Entry 1UBO (X-ray diffraction, 1.35 A resolution); this record covers chains S and L.

# Chain S
Name: Periplasmic [NiFe] hydrogenase Small subunit
From: Desulfovibrio vulgaris str. 'Miyazaki F'
Notes: EC 1.12.2.1
Reference sequence: P21853 (PHNS_DESVM); residues 1-267 here correspond to UniProt positions 51-317 (UniProt number = residue number + 50)
Chain sequence (267 residues; row label = number of the first residue in the row):
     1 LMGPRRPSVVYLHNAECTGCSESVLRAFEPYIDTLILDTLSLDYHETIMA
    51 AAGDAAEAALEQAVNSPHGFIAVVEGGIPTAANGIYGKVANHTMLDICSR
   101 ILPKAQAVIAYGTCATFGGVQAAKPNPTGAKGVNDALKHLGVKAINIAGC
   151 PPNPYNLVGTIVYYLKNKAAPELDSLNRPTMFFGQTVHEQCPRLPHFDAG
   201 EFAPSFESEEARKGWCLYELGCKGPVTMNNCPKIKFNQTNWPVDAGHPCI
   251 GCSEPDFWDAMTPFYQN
Bound ions: 4Fe-4S cluster Fe site 1: Cys17, Cys20, Cys114, Cys150; 4Fe-4S cluster Fe site 2: His188, Cys191, Cys216, Cys222; 3Fe-4S cluster Fe: Cys231, Cys249, Cys252
Small-molecule neighbours:
  - 3Fe-4S cluster (F3S): Val187, Thr227, Asn229, Cys231, Phe236, Trp241, Pro242, Cys249, Ile250, Gly251, Cys252, Ser253
  - 4Fe-4S cluster (SF4), molecule 1: Glu16, Cys17, Thr18, Gly19, Cys20, Glu75, Gly112, Thr113, Cys114, Val120, Gly149, Cys150, Pro151
  - 4Fe-4S cluster (SF4), molecule 2: Val187, His188, Cys191, Arg193, Leu194, Phe197, Cys216, Leu217, Tyr218, Cys222, Gly224, Pro225, Val243

# Chain L
Name: Periplasmic [NiFe] hydrogenase Large subunit
From: Desulfovibrio vulgaris str. 'Miyazaki F'
Notes: EC 1.12.2.1
Reference sequence: P21852 (PHNL_DESVM); residue numbers follow UniProt; this construct covers 19-552
Chain sequence (534 residues; numbered 19 to 552; the number before each row is that of its first residue):
    19 SSYSGPIVVDPVTRIEGHLRIEVEVENGKVKNAYSSSTLFRGLEIILKGR
    69 DPRDAQHFTQRTCGVCTYTHALASTRCVDNAVGVHIPKNATYIRNLVLGA
   119 QYLHDHIVHFYHLHALDFVDVTAALKADPAKAAKVASSISPRKTTAADLK
   169 AVQDKLKTFVETGQLGPFTNAYFLGGHPAYYLDPETNLIATAHYLEALRL
   219 QVKAARAMAVFGAKNPHTQFTVVGGVTCYDALTPQRIAEFEALWKETKAF
   269 VDEVYIPDLLVVAAAYKDWTQYGGTDNFITFGEFPKDEYDLNSRFFKPGV
   319 VFKRDFKNIKPFDKMQIEEHVRHSWYEGAEARHPWKGQTQPKYTDLHGDD
   369 RYSWMKAPRYMGEPMETGPLAQVLIAYSQGHPKVKAVTDAVLAKLGVGPE
   419 ALFSTLGRTAARGIETAVIAEYVGVMLQEYKDNIAKGDNVICAPWEMPKQ
   469 AEGVGFVNAPRGGLSHWIRIEDGKIGNFQLVVPSTWTLGPRCDKNKLSPV
   519 EASLIGTPVADAKRPVEILRTVHSFDPCIACGVH
Swiss-Prot annotation at these positions:
  - binding site (Mg(2+)): Glu62, Leu498, His552
  - binding site (Ni(2+)): Cys81, Cys84, Cys546, Cys549
  - binding site (Fe cation): Cys84, Cys549
Bound ions: Mg2+: Glu62, Leu498, His552; Ni ion: Cys81, Cys84, Cys546, Cys549 (together with carbon monoxide)
Small-molecule neighbours: carbon monoxide / FNE: Glu34, Cys81, Val83, Cys84, Thr87, His88, Ala477, Pro478, Arg479, Leu482, Val500, Pro501, Ser502, Cys546, Cys549

# Interface between chain S and chain L
Contacting residue pairs (183):
  Leu1(S) with Gln182(L); Leu183(L), hydrogen bond (backbone-backbone); Gly184(L), hydrogen bond (backbone-backbone); Thr187(L)
  Met2(S) with Gln182(L)
  Gly3(S) with Gln182(L)
  Pro4(S) with Thr180(L); Gln182(L)
  Arg5(S) with Gln182(L), hydrogen bond (backbone-side chain)
  Arg6(S) with Phe177(L); Thr180(L), hydrogen bond; Gln182(L), hydrogen bond (backbone-side chain)
  His13(S) with His36(L), hydrogen bond (backbone-side chain)
  Asn14(S) with His36(L)
  Ala15(S) with Leu57(L), hydrophobic
  Glu16(S) with Glu34(L); His36(L); Arg59(L); Ala548(L)
  Cys17(S) with Glu34(L); Arg59(L); Arg79(L); Thr80(L); Cys81(L); Gly82(L), hydrogen bond (backbone-backbone); Val83(L); His235(L)
  Thr18(S) with Glu34(L), hydrogen bond; Val83(L)
  Gly19(S) with Gly82(L); Pro234(L)
  Glu22(S) with Gly82(L); Val83(L); His122(L); Pro234(L)
  Ser23(S) with Pro234(L)
  Leu25(S) with Gln219(L), hydrogen bond (backbone-side chain); Val220(L)
  Arg26(S) with His122(L), hydrogen bond; Gln219(L), hydrogen bond; Ala223(L); Asn233(L)
  Phe28(S) with Arg224(L)
  Tyr31(S) with Arg217(L)
  Asp33(S) with Leu216(L); Arg217(L), salt bridge
  Thr34(S) with Arg217(L), hydrogen bond
  Ile36(S) with Phe177(L)
  Leu37(S) with Phe177(L), hydrophobic
  Asp38(S) with Lys173(L), salt bridge
  Ser41(S) with Gln182(L)
  Leu42(S) with Gly184(L); Pro185(L)
  Asp43(S) with Gly184(L)
  Tyr44(S) with Pro29(L)
  Glu46(S) with Thr31(L); Arg32(L), hydrogen bond (backbone-backbone); His36(L), salt bridge
  Thr47(S) with Arg32(L); Leu131(L)
  Ile48(S) with Arg32(L)
  Met49(S) with Thr31(L); Arg32(L), hydrogen bond (backbone-side chain); Pro185(L)
  Ala50(S) with Arg32(L), hydrogen bond (backbone-side chain); Leu134(L), hydrophobic; Pro185(L), hydrogen bond (backbone-backbone); Ala189(L), hydrophobic
  Ala51(S) with Thr31(L), hydrogen bond (backbone-side chain); Thr187(L); Asn188(L)
  Ala52(S) with Val27(L), hydrophobic; Pro29(L); Thr31(L); Tyr190(L), hydrogen bond (backbone-side chain); Leu537(L), hydrophobic
  Gly53(S) with Val27(L); Asp28(L); Pro29(L), hydrogen bond (backbone-backbone)
  Ala55(S) with Asn188(L); Tyr190(L), hydrophobic
  Ala58(S) with Asn188(L)
  Ala59(S) with Thr187(L); Asn188(L), hydrogen bond (backbone-side chain)
  Gln62(S) with Thr187(L)
  Ile85(S) with Tyr361(L), hydrophobic
  Tyr86(S) with Thr56(L); Leu57(L); Phe58(L), hydrogen bond (backbone-backbone); Trp372(L), hydrophobic
  Gly87(S) with Thr56(L); Leu57(L)
  Lys88(S) with Thr56(L), hydrogen bond (backbone-side chain); Tyr361(L), hydrogen bond; Asp363(L), salt bridge
  Val89(S) with Asp28(L); Pro29(L), hydrophobic; His36(L)
  Ala90(S) with Asp28(L), hydrogen bond (backbone-side chain)
  Asn91(S) with Asp28(L); Arg38(L); Leu364(L)
  Met94(S) with His36(L)
  Val120(S) with Leu61(L), hydrophobic; Ile64(L)
  Gln121(S) with Arg59(L); Ile64(L)
  Ala123(S) with Ile64(L); Arg68(L); Phe76(L), hydrophobic
  Lys124(S) with Ile64(L); Arg68(L), hydrogen bond (backbone-side chain)
  Pro125(S) with Ile63(L), hydrophobic; Ile64(L)
  Pro127(S) with Arg59(L); Ile63(L), hydrophobic; Ile64(L)
  Thr128(S) with Phe58(L); Arg59(L)
  Cys150(S) with Arg79(L), hydrogen bond (backbone-side chain); Lys232(L); His235(L), hydrogen bond (backbone-side chain)
  Pro151(S) with Pro234(L); His235(L)
  Phe206(S) with Val240(L), hydrophobic; Thr245(L); Tyr247(L), hydrogen bond (backbone-side chain); Cys460(L), hydrophobic
  Glu207(S) with Tyr247(L); Cys460(L); Pro462(L)
  Ser208(S) with Tyr247(L)
  Ala211(S) with Tyr247(L)
  Arg212(S) with Tyr247(L); Leu250(L); Asn457(L), hydrogen bond (side chain-backbone)
  Phe236(S) with Lys232(L)
  Asn237(S) with Arg224(L), hydrogen bond (backbone-side chain); Ala227(L); Lys232(L); Asn233(L), hydrogen bond (side chain-backbone)
  Gln238(S) with Arg224(L)
  Thr239(S) with Arg224(L); Ala227(L); Arg254(L), hydrogen bond; Glu257(L), hydrogen bond
  Asn240(S) with Ala227(L), hydrogen bond (side chain-backbone); Val228(L), hydrogen bond (side chain-backbone); Ala231(L); Arg254(L), hydrogen bond
  Trp241(S) with Ala231(L), hydrogen bond (backbone-backbone)
  Pro242(S) with Ala231(L), hydrophobic; Lys232(L); Gln237(L)
  Ala245(S) with Ala231(L), hydrophobic; Thr245(L), hydrogen bond (backbone-side chain); Cys246(L), hydrogen bond (backbone-backbone)
  Gly246(S) with Thr245(L)
  His247(S) with His75(L); Gln237(L); Thr239(L); Val240(L); Thr245(L)
  Pro248(S) with Gln237(L), hydrogen bond (backbone-side chain)
  Cys249(S) with Gln237(L)
  Ile250(S) with Gln237(L)
  Trp258(S) with Arg68(L), hydrogen bond (backbone-side chain); His75(L); Phe76(L), hydrophobic; Arg79(L)
  Asp259(S) with Arg68(L), salt bridge
  Thr262(S) with Arg68(L); Asp72(L)
  Pro263(S) with Asp69(L); Asp72(L)
  Phe264(S) with Asp72(L), hydrogen bond (backbone-side chain); His75(L); Phe76(L), hydrophobic
  Tyr265(S) with Arg71(L); Gln74(L), hydrogen bond; His75(L); Thr239(L); Val240(L)
Also at the interface, not in a pair above, chain S (87 interface residues in all): Ala27, Ile32, Ala56, Pro79, Asp244, Gln266
Also at the interface, not in a pair above, chain L (84 interface residues in all): Ile33, Gly35, Gly60, His130, Gly181, Phe186, Tyr212, Leu213, Phe229, Asp248, Pro359, Val458

# In short
87 residues of chain S and 84 residues of chain L are in contact; the contacts include 43 hydrogen bonds and 5
salt bridges. Polar pairs include Asp33(S)-Arg217(L), Asp38(S)-Lys173(L) and Glu46(S)-His36(L). Chain S binds
4Fe-4S cluster and 3Fe-4S cluster.
Chain S is Periplasmic [NiFe] hydrogenase Small subunit and chain L is Periplasmic [NiFe] hydrogenase Large
subunit, both from Desulfovibrio vulgaris str. 'Miyazaki F'; the structure, Three-dimensional Structure of The
Carbon Monoxide Complex of [NiFe]hydrogenase From Desulufovibrio vulgaris Miyazaki F, was determined by X-ray
diffraction together with 1UBH, 1UBJ, 1UBK, 1UBL, 1UBM, 1UBR, 1UBT and 1UBU from the same study.
